PDB entry 7QRU | electron microscopy, 2.24 A resolution | chains D and B of the 8 polymer chains in the assembly

# Chain D
Name: Na+/H+ antiporter subunit D
From: Alkalihalophilus pseudofirmus
Reference sequence: A0A1Q9PMS5 (A0A1Q9PMS5_ALKPS); numbering as in UniProt (aligned over 1-493)
Chain sequence (493 residues; row label = number of the first residue in the row):
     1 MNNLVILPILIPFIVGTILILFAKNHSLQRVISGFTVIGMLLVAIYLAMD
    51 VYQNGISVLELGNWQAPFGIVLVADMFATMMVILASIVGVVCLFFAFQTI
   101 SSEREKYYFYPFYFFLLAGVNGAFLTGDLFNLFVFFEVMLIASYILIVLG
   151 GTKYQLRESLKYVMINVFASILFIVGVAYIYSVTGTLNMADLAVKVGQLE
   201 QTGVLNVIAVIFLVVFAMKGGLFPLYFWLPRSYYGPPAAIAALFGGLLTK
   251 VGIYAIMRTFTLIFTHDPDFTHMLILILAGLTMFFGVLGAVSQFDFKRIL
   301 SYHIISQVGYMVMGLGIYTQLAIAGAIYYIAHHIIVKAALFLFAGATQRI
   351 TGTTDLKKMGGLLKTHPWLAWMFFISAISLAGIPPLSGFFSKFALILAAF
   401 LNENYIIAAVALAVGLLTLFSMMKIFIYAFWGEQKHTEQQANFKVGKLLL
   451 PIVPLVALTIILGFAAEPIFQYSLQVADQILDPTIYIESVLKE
Disordered / not traced: 492-493
Sequence notes: conflict Met49 (Val in A0A1Q9PMS5), Ile180 (Leu in A0A1Q9PMS5), Val183 (Ile in A0A1Q9PMS5), Met189 (Leu in A0A1Q9PMS5), Gln198 (Glu in A0A1Q9PMS5), Arg349 (Lys in A0A1Q9PMS5)
Ligand contacts: 1,2-Distearoyl-sn-glycerophosphoethanolamine (3PE): Pro367, Trp368, Trp371, Met372, Phe374, Ile375, Ile378, Leu386, Val453, Val456, Ala457, Ile460, Ile461
Reported in the primary citation:
  - conformationally variable residues (side-chain flip): Lys219

# Chain B
Name: Na(+)/H(+) antiporter subunit B
From: Alkalihalophilus pseudofirmus
Reference sequence: A0A1Q9PN06 (A0A1Q9PN06_ALKPS); residues 1-144 here = UniProt positions 1-144
Chain sequence (144 residues; each row starts with the number of its first residue):
     1 MKNLKSNDVLLHSVTRVVTFIILAFSVYLFFAGHNNPGGGFIGGLMTASA
    51 LLLMYLGFDMKSIKKAIPFDFTKMIAFGLLLAIITGFGGLLVGDPYLTQY
   101 FEYYQIPILGETELTTALPFDLGIYLVVVGIALTIILTIAEDDM
Disordered / not traced: 1-4
Sequence notes: conflict Ile84 (Val in A0A1Q9PN06)
Ligand contacts: 1,2-Distearoyl-sn-glycerophosphoethanolamine (3PE): Ser13, Val14, Arg16, Val17, Phe20, Ile21
Reported in the primary citation:
  - conformationally variable residues (side-chain flip): Phe41

# How chain D and chain B interact
Contacting residue pairs (25):
  Asn3(D) - Leu90(B)
  Asn3(D) - Asp94(B)  hydrogen bond (side chain-backbone)
  Asn3(D) - Pro95(B)
  Asn3(D) - Tyr96(B)  hydrogen bond (side chain-backbone)
  Ile6(D) - Tyr96(B)  hydrophobic
  Leu10(D) - Phe87(B)  hydrophobic
  Leu10(D) - Tyr96(B)  hydrophobic
  Phe13(D) - Ile83(B)  hydrophobic
  Ile14(D) - Ile83(B)  hydrophobic
  Ile14(D) - Phe87(B)  hydrophobic
  Thr17(D) - Ala76(B)
  Thr17(D) - Leu79(B)
  Thr17(D) - Leu80(B)
  Leu21(D) - Ala76(B)  hydrophobic
  Leu21(D) - Phe77(B)  hydrophobic
  Leu59(D) - Pro95(B)  hydrophobic
  Glu60(D) - Pro95(B)
  Leu61(D) - Tyr96(B)
  Gly62(D) - Tyr96(B)  hydrogen bond (backbone-backbone)
  Gly62(D) - Leu97(B)
  Gly62(D) - Thr98(B)
  Asn63(D) - Asp94(B)
  Asn63(D) - Pro95(B)
  Asn63(D) - Thr98(B)
  Tyr108(D) - Thr72(B)
Interface residues without a listed pair, chain D (15 interface residues in all): Ile18, Ile20
Interface residues without a listed pair, chain B (14 interface residues in all): Lys73

# Summary
Chain D and chain B form an interface of 15 and 14 residues respectively; the contacts include 3 hydrogen
bonds. Among the polar pairs are Asn3(D)-Asp94(B), Asn3(D)-Tyr96(B) and Gly62(D)-Tyr96(B). Bound to chain D:
1,2-Distearoyl-sn-glycerophosphoethanolamine. Bound to chain B: 1,2-Distearoyl-sn-glycerophosphoethanolamine.
From the paper: conformational variability at Lys219(D) and Phe41(B).
Here chain D is Na+/H+ antiporter subunit D and chain B is Na(+)/H(+) antiporter subunit B, both from
Alkalihalophilus pseudofirmus. Entry 7QRU (Structure of Bacillus pseudofirmus Mrp antiporter complex, monomer)
was determined by electron microscopy.
